7QOD - chains A and B; structure by X-ray diffraction, 1.85 A resolution.

== Chain A (and B) ==
Molecule: Guanosine polyphosphate pyrophosphohydrolases/synthetases
Source organism: Corynebacterium glutamicum ATCC 13032
Notes: EC 3.1.7.2; chain B of this document is another copy of the same molecule, construct and numbering; everything in this record applies to it too
UniProt: Q8NQV9 (Q8NQV9_CORGL); residue numbers follow UniProt; this construct covers 1-188
Amino-acid sequence (196 residues; each row starts with the number of its first residue):
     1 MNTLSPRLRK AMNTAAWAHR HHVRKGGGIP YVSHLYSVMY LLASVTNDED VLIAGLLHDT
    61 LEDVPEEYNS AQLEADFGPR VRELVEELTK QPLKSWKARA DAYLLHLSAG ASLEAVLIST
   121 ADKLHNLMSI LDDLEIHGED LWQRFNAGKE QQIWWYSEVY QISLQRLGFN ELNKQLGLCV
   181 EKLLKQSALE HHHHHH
Not modelled in the structure: 193-196 (chain B: 145-148, 186-196)
Construct notes: expression tag (189-196)
Bound ions: Mn2+: His34, His58, Asp59, Asp122
From the paper describing this entry:
  - catalytic residues: Arg24, His34, His58, Asp59, Asp122, Lys123, Asn126
  - catalytic residues: Glu62, Asp63 (citing earlier work)
  - binding site for Mn2+: Asn126 (proposed by the authors, not directly observed)
  - Mn2+ coordination: His34, His58, Asp59, Asp122
  - self-association interface (contacts with another copy of this molecule); pairs are residue here / residue on that copy: Arg9-Asp132, Tyr36, Tyr40
  - mutagenesis - Y36E/Y40E: abolished stability

== Interface between chain A and chain B ==
Pairs across the interface (55):
  Met1(A) - Met1(B)  hydrophobic
  Met1(A) - Tyr40(B)
  Met1(A) - Ala43(B)  hydrophobic
  Met1(A) - Ser44(B)
  Asn2(A) - Tyr40(B)  hydrogen bond (backbone-side chain)
  Leu4(A) - Ser37(B)
  Leu4(A) - Met128(B)
  Arg9(A) - Met128(B)
  Arg9(A) - Asp132(B)  salt bridge
  Met12(A) - Tyr36(B)  hydrophobic
  Met12(A) - Ser37(B)
  Asn13(A) - Arg24(B)
  Asn13(A) - Ile29(B)
  Asn13(A) - Ser33(B)
  Ala16(A) - Pro30(B)
  Trp17(A) - Gly28(B)
  Trp17(A) - Ile29(B)  hydrophobic
  Trp17(A) - Pro30(B)
  Arg20(A) - Pro30(B)
  Arg24(A) - Asn13(B)  hydrogen bond
  Gly28(A) - Trp17(B)
  Ile29(A) - Asn13(B)
  Ile29(A) - Trp17(B)  hydrophobic
  Pro30(A) - Ala16(B)
  Pro30(A) - Trp17(B)
  Pro30(A) - Arg20(B)
  Val32(A) - Val32(B)  hydrophobic
  Val32(A) - Tyr36(B)
  Ser33(A) - Met12(B)  hydrogen bond (side chain-backbone)
  Ser33(A) - Asn13(B)  hydrogen bond
  Ser33(A) - Tyr36(B)  hydrogen bond
  Tyr36(A) - Met12(B)  hydrophobic
  Tyr36(A) - Val32(B)
  Tyr36(A) - Ser33(B)
  Tyr36(A) - Tyr36(B)  hydrogen bond (backbone-side chain)
  Tyr36(A) - Met39(B)  hydrogen bond
  Tyr36(A) - Tyr40(B)  hydrogen bond (side chain-backbone)
  Ser37(A) - Leu4(B)
  Ser37(A) - Met12(B)
  Met39(A) - Tyr36(B)
  Met39(A) - Tyr40(B)  hydrophobic
  Tyr40(A) - Met1(B)
  Tyr40(A) - Asn2(B)  hydrogen bond (side chain-backbone)
  Tyr40(A) - Leu4(B)  hydrophobic
  Tyr40(A) - Tyr36(B)  hydrogen bond (backbone-side chain)
  Tyr40(A) - Met39(B)  hydrophobic
  Tyr40(A) - Ala43(B)  hydrophobic
  Leu41(A) - Leu4(B)  hydrophobic
  Ala43(A) - Met1(B)
  Ala43(A) - Tyr40(B)  hydrophobic
  Ser44(A) - Met1(B)
  Met128(A) - Leu4(B)
  Met128(A) - Arg9(B)  hydrogen bond
  Asp132(A) - Pro6(B)
  Asp132(A) - Arg9(B)  salt bridge
Interface residues without a listed pair, chain A (29 interface residues in all): Thr3, Pro6, Leu52, His125, Gln175
Interface residues without a listed pair, chain B (29 interface residues in all): Thr3, Leu41, Leu52, His125, Gln175

== In short ==
Chain A and chain B each contribute 29 residues to their interface, with 11 hydrogen bonds and 2 salt bridges.
Among the polar pairs are Arg9(A)-Asp132(B), Asn2(A)-Tyr40(B) and Arg24(A)-Asn13(B). His34(A), His58(A),
Asp59(A) and Asp122(A) coordinate Mn2+. From the paper: catalytic residues Arg24(A), His34(A) and His58(A)
among others; Y36E/Y40E of chain A abolish stability.
Chain A and chain B are both Guanosine polyphosphate pyrophosphohydrolases/synthetases (Corynebacterium
glutamicum ATCC 13032); the structure, Native structure of a small alarmone hydrolase (RelH) from
Corynebacterium glutamicum, was determined by X-ray diffraction together with 7QOE from the same study.
